PDB entry 4QOK | X-ray diffraction, 3.00 A resolution | chains A and E of the 5 polymer chains in the assembly

== Chain A ==
Name: HLA class I histocompatibility antigen, A-2 alpha chain
From: Homo sapiens
UniProt: P01892 (1A02_HUMAN); residues 1-276 here correspond to UniProt positions 25-300 (UniProt number = residue number + 24)
Chain sequence (276 residues; each row starts with the number of its first residue):
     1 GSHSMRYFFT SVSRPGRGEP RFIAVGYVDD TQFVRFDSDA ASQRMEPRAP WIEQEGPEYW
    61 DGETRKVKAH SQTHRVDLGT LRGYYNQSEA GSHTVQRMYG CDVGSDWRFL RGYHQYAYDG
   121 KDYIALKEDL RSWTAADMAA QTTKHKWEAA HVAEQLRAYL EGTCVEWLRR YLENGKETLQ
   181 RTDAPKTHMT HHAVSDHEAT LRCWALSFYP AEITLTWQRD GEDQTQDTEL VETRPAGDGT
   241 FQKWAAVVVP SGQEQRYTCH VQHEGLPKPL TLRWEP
Disulfide bonds: C101-C164, C203-C259
What the authors report for this chain:
  - conformationally variable residues: R65

== Chain E ==
Name: Mel5 TCR chain beta
From: Homo sapiens
Chain sequence (244 residues; each row starts with the number of its first residue):
     1 SQTIHQWPAT LVQPVGSPLS LECTVEGTSN PNLYWYRQAA GRGLQLLFYS VGIGQISSEV
    61 PQNLSASRPQ DRQFILSSKK LLLSDSGFYL CAWSETGLGT GELFFGEGSR LTVLEDLKNV
   121 FPPEVAVFEP SEAEISHTQK ATLVCLATGF YPDHVELSWW VNGKEVHSGV CTDPQPLKEQ
   181 PALNDSRYAL SSRLRVSATF WQDPRNHFRC QVQFYGLSEN DEWTQDRAKP VTQIVSAEAW
   241 GRAD
Disulfide bonds: C23-C91, C145-C210

== Interface between chain A and chain E ==
Residue-residue contacts (14):
  R65(A) with Y49(E); E59(E), salt bridge
  K66(A) with L98(E)
  K68(A) with Y49(E); S57(E)
  A69(A) with L98(E), hydrophobic
  H70(A) with L98(E)
  Q72(A) with V51(E); Q55(E)
  T73(A) with G97(E)
  R75(A) with Q55(E)
  V76(A) with N30(E)
  Q155(A) with G99(E); T100(E), hydrogen bond (side chain-backbone)
Other interface residues (no listed pair), chain E (12 interface residues in all): G52, T96
The authors on this interface:
  - pairs named by the authors: R65(A)-Y49(E), A69(A)-L98(E), H70(A)-L98(E)

== Overview ==
The interface between chain A and chain E involves 10 residues on one side and 12 on the other, with 1
hydrogen bond and 1 salt bridge. Polar pairs include R65(A)-E59(E) and Q155(A)-T100(E). The paper describes
contacts between R65(A) and Y49(E), A69(A) and L98(E) and H70(A) and L98(E). From the paper: conformational
variability at R65(A).
Here chain A is HLA class I histocompatibility antigen, A-2 alpha chain and chain E is Mel5 TCR chain beta,
both from Homo sapiens. Entry 4QOK (Structural basis for ineffective T-cell responses to MHC anchor residue
improved heteroclitic peptides) was determined by X-ray diffraction.
